Entry 9F0O (electron microscopy, 2.30 A resolution); this record covers chains C and I of the 12 polymer chains in the assembly.

# Chain C
Protein: Histone H2A type 1
From: Xenopus laevis
Reference sequence: P06897 (H2A1_XENLA); residues 10-119 here correspond to UniProt positions 11-120 (UniProt number = residue number + 1)
Sequence (110 residues; each row starts with the number of its first residue):
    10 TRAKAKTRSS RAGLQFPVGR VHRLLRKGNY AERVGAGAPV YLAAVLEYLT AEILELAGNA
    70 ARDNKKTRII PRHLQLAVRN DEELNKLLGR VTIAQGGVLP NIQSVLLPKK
Sequence notes: conflict Arg99 (Gly100 in P06897)
Curated features (UniProtKB/Swiss-Prot):
  - modified residue: Lys36 (N6-(2-hydroxyisobutyryl)lysine), Lys74 (N6-(2-hydroxyisobutyryl)lysine), Lys75 (N6-(2-hydroxyisobutyryl)lysine), Lys95 (N6-(2-hydroxyisobutyryl)lysine), Gln104 (N5-methylglutamine), Lys118 (N6-(2-hydroxyisobutyryl)lysine)
  - cross-link (Glycyl lysine isopeptide (Lys-Gly)): Lys13 (interchain with G-Cter in ubiquitin), Lys15 (interchain with G-Cter in ubiquitin), Lys119 (interchain with G-Cter in ubiquitin)

# Chain I
Molecule: 601 wisdom DNA
Sequence (147 nucleotides; each row starts with the number of its first residue; numbers below 1 keep their minus sign (DT-74 is residue -74)):
   -74 TATCGAGAAT CCCGGTGCCG AGGCCGCTCA ATTGGTCGTA GACAGCTCTA GCACCGCTTA
   -14 AACGCACGTA CGCGCTGTCC CCCGCGTTTT AACCGCCAAG GGGATTACTC CCTAGTCTCC
    46 AGGCACGTGT CAGATATATA CATCCGA

# Chain C / chain I interface
Pairs across the interface (17):
  Arg11(C) with DT-43(I), hydrogen bond to the base; DT-42(I), hydrogen bond to the sugar; DG-41(I), phosphate contact
  Ala12(C) with DT-42(I), phosphate contact; DG-41(I), hydrogen bond to the phosphate
  Ala14(C) with DT-43(I), phosphate contact; DT-42(I), phosphate contact
  Lys15(C) with DT-43(I), phosphate contact; DT-42(I), hydrogen bond to the phosphate
  Thr16(C) with DT-43(I), phosphate contact
  Arg17(C) with DT-43(I), salt bridge to the phosphate
  Arg20(C) with DT-42(I), salt bridge to the phosphate
  Gly28(C) with DA-44(I), phosphate contact; DT-43(I), phosphate contact
  Arg32(C) with DA-44(I), salt bridge to the phosphate
  Arg42(C) with DA-35(I), sugar contact
  Arg77(C) with DA-54(I), sugar contact
Also at the interface, not in a pair above, chain C (17 interface residues in all): Thr10, Lys13, Ser18, Arg29, Glu41, Lys74
Also at the interface, not in a pair above, chain I (9 interface residues in all): DC-62, DG-55, DG-37

# Summary
Chain C and chain I form an interface of 17 and 9 residues respectively; the contacts include 4 hydrogen bonds
and 3 salt bridges. Among the polar pairs are Arg11(C)-DT-43(I), Arg11(C)-DT-42(I) and Ala12(C)-DG-41(I).
Here chain C is Histone H2A type 1 (Xenopus laevis) and chain I is 601 wisdom DNA. Entry 9F0O (The molecular
basis and modulation of lamin-specific chromatin interaction) was determined by electron microscopy.
